Entry 6G1T (X-ray diffraction, 1.93 A resolution); this record covers chains A and D of the 3 polymer chains in the assembly.

Chain A:
Protein: AM32
Source organism: Enterococcus faecalis
Chain sequence (122 residues; row label = number of the first residue in the row):
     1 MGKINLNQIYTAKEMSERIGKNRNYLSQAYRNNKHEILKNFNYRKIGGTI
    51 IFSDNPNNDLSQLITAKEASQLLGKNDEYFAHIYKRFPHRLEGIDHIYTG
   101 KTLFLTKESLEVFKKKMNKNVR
Not modelled in the structure: 1, 117-122
From the paper describing this entry:
  - binding site for the 34-nt DNA strand: Asn22, Arg23, Asn24, Gln28, Glu78, Ala81, His82
  - binding site for the 34-nt DNA strand (chain D): Asn24, Asn76, Glu78, Arg86, Phe87, Lys101

Chain D:
Molecule: 34-nt DNA strand
Sequence (34 nucleotides; each row starts with the number of its first residue):
     1 CGGAAATGTCAGGTTAAACATATTTACTTTTATA
Not modelled in the structure: 30-34

Chain A / chain D interface:
Contacting residue pairs (37; chain A residue first):
  Thr11(A) - DA16(D)  phosphate contact
  Thr11(A) - DA17(D)  phosphate contact
  Ala12(A) - DA17(D)  hydrogen bond to the phosphate
  Lys13(A) - DA16(D)  salt bridge to the phosphate
  Lys13(A) - DA17(D)  hydrogen bond to the phosphate
  Arg23(A) - DA18(D)  base contact
  Asn24(A) - DA18(D)  hydrogen bond to the base
  Asn24(A) - DC19(D)  hydrogen bond to the base
  Ser27(A) - DA17(D)  sugar contact
  Ser27(A) - DA18(D)  hydrogen bond to the phosphate
  Gln28(A) - DA20(D)  base contact
  Arg31(A) - DA18(D)  sugar contact
  Arg31(A) - DC19(D)  salt bridge to the phosphate
  Lys45(A) - DA17(D)  hydrogen bond to the phosphate
  Lys45(A) - DA18(D)  salt bridge to the phosphate
  Gly48(A) - DA17(D)  sugar contact
  Thr49(A) - DA17(D)  phosphate contact
  Ile50(A) - DA17(D)  hydrogen bond to the phosphate
  Ile50(A) - DA18(D)  phosphate contact
  Lys75(A) - DG8(D)  phosphate contact
  Asn76(A) - DG8(D)  hydrogen bond to the phosphate
  Asn76(A) - DT9(D)  base contact
  Glu78(A) - DT9(D)  base contact
  Glu78(A) - DC10(D)  hydrogen bond to the base
  Tyr79(A) - DT7(D)  hydrogen bond to the phosphate
  Tyr79(A) - DG8(D)  phosphate contact
  His82(A) - DT9(D)  base contact
  Arg86(A) - DT7(D)  hydrogen bond to the base
  Arg86(A) - DG8(D)  hydrogen bond to the base
  Phe87(A) - DT7(D)  base contact
  Arg90(A) - DA6(D)  sugar contact
  Arg90(A) - DT7(D)  salt bridge to the phosphate
  Thr99(A) - DA16(D)  sugar contact
  Gly100(A) - DT15(D)  sugar contact
  Lys101(A) - DT15(D)  base contact
  Lys101(A) - DA16(D)  hydrogen bond to the base
  Lys101(A) - DA17(D)  hydrogen bond to the sugar
Other interface residues (no listed pair), chain A (25 interface residues in all): Tyr30, Gly74

Summary:
25 residues of chain A face 11 of chain D across their interface; the contacts include 14 hydrogen bonds and 4
salt bridges. Polar contacts include Asn24(A)-DA18(D), Asn24(A)-DC19(D) and Glu78(A)-DC10(D). The paper
reports a binding site for the 34-nt DNA strand at Asn22(A), Arg23(A) and Asn24(A) among others; a binding
site for the 34-nt DNA strand (chain D) at Asn24(A), Asn76(A) and Glu78(A) among others.
Chain A is AM32 (Enterococcus faecalis) and chain D is a 34-nt DNA strand; the structure, TraN, a repressor of
an Enterococcus conjugative type IV secretion system, was determined by X-ray diffraction.
